PDB entry 8YTJ | electron microscopy, 3.07 A resolution | chains A and B of the 4 polymer chains in the assembly

Chain A:
Protein: Capsid protein VP1
Organism: Enterovirus A71
UniProt: A0A075QAW4 (A0A075QAW4_HE71); residues 1-297 here correspond to UniProt positions 566-862 (UniProt number = residue number + 565)
Chain sequence (297 residues; row label = number of the first residue in the row):
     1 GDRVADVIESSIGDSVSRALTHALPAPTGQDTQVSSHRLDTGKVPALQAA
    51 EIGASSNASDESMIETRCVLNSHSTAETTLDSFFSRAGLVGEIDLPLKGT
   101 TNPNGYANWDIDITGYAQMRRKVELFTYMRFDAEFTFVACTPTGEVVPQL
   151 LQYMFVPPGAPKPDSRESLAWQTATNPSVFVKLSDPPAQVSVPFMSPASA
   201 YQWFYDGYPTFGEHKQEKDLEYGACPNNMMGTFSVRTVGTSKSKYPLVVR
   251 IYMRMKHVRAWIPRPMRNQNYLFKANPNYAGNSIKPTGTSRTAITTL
Disordered / not traced: 1
Small-molecule neighbours: sphingosine (SPH): Ile111, Asp112, Ile113, Thr114, Phe131, Phe135, Phe137, Tyr153, Phe155, Val179, Val192, Met195, Tyr201, Trp203, Asn228, Met230, Phe233

Chain B:
Protein: Capsid protein VP2
Organism: Enterovirus A71
UniProt: A0A075QAW4 (A0A075QAW4_HE71); residues 1-254 here correspond to UniProt positions 70-323 (UniProt number = residue number + 69)
Chain sequence (254 residues; numbered 1 to 254; the number before each row is that of its first residue):
     1 SPSAEACGYSDRVAQLTIGNSTITTQEAANIIVGYGEWPSYCSDSDATAV
    51 DKPTRPDVSVNRFYTLDTKLWEKSSKGWYWKFPDVLTETGVFGQNAQFHY
   101 LYRSGFCIHVQCNASKFHQGALLVAVLPEYVIGTVAGGTGTEDSHPPYKQ
   151 TQPGADGFELQHPYVLDAGIPISQLTVCPHQWINLRTNNCATIIVPYINA
   201 LPFDSALNHCNFGLLVVPISPLDYDQGATPVIPITITLAPMCSEFAGLRQ
   251 AVTQ
Disordered / not traced: 1-9

Chain A / chain B interface:
Pairs across the interface - 98 pairs, chain A then chain B:
  Ile12(A) - Tyr41(B)
  Ile12(A) - Arg55(B)
  Ile12(A) - Asp57(B)
  Gly13(A) - Tyr41(B)
  Asp14(A) - Ser40(B)
  Asp14(A) - Tyr41(B)  hydrogen bond (backbone-backbone)
  Ser15(A) - Tyr41(B)
  Ser15(A) - Ser43(B)
  Val16(A) - Ser40(B)
  Ser17(A) - Ser40(B)
  Arg18(A) - Gly36(B)
  Arg18(A) - Glu37(B)
  Arg18(A) - Trp38(B)
  Ala19(A) - Gly36(B)
  Leu20(A) - Gly36(B)  hydrogen bond (backbone-backbone)
  Leu20(A) - Trp38(B)
  Ala50(A) - Trp182(B)
  Glu51(A) - Trp182(B)  hydrogen bond (backbone-backbone)
  Glu51(A) - Asn184(B)  hydrogen bond
  Glu51(A) - Thr187(B)
  Ile52(A) - Ala29(B)
  Ile52(A) - Ile32(B)
  Ile52(A) - Gln181(B)
  Gly53(A) - His180(B)
  Thr127(A) - Glu129(B)
  Tyr128(A) - Glu129(B)  hydrogen bond
  Tyr128(A) - Asn199(B)
  Tyr128(A) - Ala200(B)  hydrophobic
  Ala198(A) - Leu201(B)  hydrophobic
  Ser199(A) - Ala200(B)
  Gln202(A) - Glu129(B)
  Phe204(A) - Glu129(B)
  Phe204(A) - Val131(B)  hydrophobic
  Tyr205(A) - Val131(B)
  Tyr205(A) - His209(B)
  Asp206(A) - Lys81(B)  salt bridge
  Asp206(A) - Glu129(B)  hydrogen bond (backbone-side chain)
  Asp206(A) - Tyr130(B)
  Asp206(A) - His209(B)
  Asp206(A) - Cys210(B)  hydrogen bond (backbone-backbone)
  Gly207(A) - Asn208(B)
  Tyr208(A) - Tyr148(B)  hydrophobic
  Tyr208(A) - Thr151(B)
  Tyr208(A) - Asn208(B)  hydrogen bond (backbone-backbone)
  Thr210(A) - Asn208(B)
  Phe211(A) - Asn208(B)
  Gly212(A) - Gln254(B)
  Glu213(A) - Gln254(B)
  His214(A) - Tyr148(B)
  His214(A) - Gln254(B)
  Asp219(A) - His145(B)
  Asp219(A) - Pro146(B)
  Leu220(A) - His145(B)
  Tyr222(A) - Val131(B)
  Tyr222(A) - Ile132(B)
  Tyr222(A) - Thr151(B)
  Ile262(A) - Tyr35(B)
  Ile262(A) - Pro128(B)  hydrophobic
  Ile262(A) - Ile198(B)  hydrophobic
  Arg264(A) - Pro128(B)  hydrogen bond (side chain-backbone)
  Arg264(A) - Glu129(B)  hydrogen bond (side chain-backbone)
  Pro265(A) - Ile170(B)
  Pro265(A) - Gln174(B)
  Met266(A) - Ile170(B)
  Met266(A) - Pro171(B)
  Met266(A) - Gln174(B)
  Arg267(A) - Ala168(B)
  Arg267(A) - Gly169(B)
  Asn268(A) - Gly169(B)  hydrogen bond (backbone-backbone)
  Asn268(A) - Pro171(B)
  Gln269(A) - Val165(B)
  Gln269(A) - Gly169(B)
  Leu272(A) - Ala136(B)  hydrophobic
  Leu272(A) - Gly140(B)
  Phe273(A) - Gly140(B)
  Phe273(A) - Glu142(B)
  Phe273(A) - Asp143(B)
  Asn276(A) - Asp143(B)  hydrogen bond
  Pro277(A) - Val131(B)  hydrophobic
  Pro277(A) - Gly133(B)
  Pro277(A) - Ala168(B)
  Asn278(A) - Gly133(B)
  Asn278(A) - Thr134(B)  hydrogen bond
  Asn278(A) - Ser144(B)  hydrogen bond (side chain-backbone)
  Tyr279(A) - Thr134(B)  hydrogen bond (backbone-backbone)
  Tyr279(A) - Val135(B)
  Tyr279(A) - Ala136(B)
  Tyr279(A) - His162(B)
  Tyr279(A) - Val165(B)
  Tyr279(A) - Asp167(B)  hydrogen bond
  Ala280(A) - Val135(B)
  Gly281(A) - Val135(B)  hydrogen bond (backbone-backbone)
  Gly281(A) - Gly138(B)
  Asn282(A) - Gly138(B)  hydrogen bond (backbone-backbone)
  Ile284(A) - His162(B)
  Ile284(A) - Val165(B)  hydrophobic
  Pro286(A) - Tyr164(B)
  Thr287(A) - Tyr164(B)  hydrogen bond
Other interface residues (no listed pair), chain A (53 interface residues in all): Ala200, Pro263, Lys285
Other interface residues (no listed pair), chain B (62 interface residues in all): Asn30, Val33, Cys42, Tyr100, Leu127, Thr141, Pro147, Leu175, Val177, Asn188

Summary:
53 residues of chain A face 62 of chain B across their interface; the contacts include 19 hydrogen bonds and 1
salt bridge. Among the polar pairs are Asp206(A)-Lys81(B), Glu51(A)-Asn184(B) and Tyr128(A)-Glu129(B). Chain A
binds sphingosine.
Chain A is Capsid protein VP1 and chain B is Capsid protein VP2, both from Enterovirus A71; the structure,
Cryo-EM structure of enterovirus A71 mature virion, was determined by electron microscopy, deposited together
with 8X95, 8X96, 8X97, 8X98, 8X99, 8X9A, 8X9B and 8YTB.
